PDB entry 9FAX | electron microscopy, 2.90 A resolution | chains D and C of the 10 polymer chains in the assembly

[Chain D]
Protein: Gamma-aminobutyric acid receptor subunit beta-3
Source organism: Homo sapiens
Reference sequence: P28472 (GBRB3_HUMAN); residues 9-447 here correspond to UniProt positions 34-472 (UniProt number = residue number + 25)
Chain sequence (439 residues; numbered 9 to 447; the number before each row is that of its first residue):
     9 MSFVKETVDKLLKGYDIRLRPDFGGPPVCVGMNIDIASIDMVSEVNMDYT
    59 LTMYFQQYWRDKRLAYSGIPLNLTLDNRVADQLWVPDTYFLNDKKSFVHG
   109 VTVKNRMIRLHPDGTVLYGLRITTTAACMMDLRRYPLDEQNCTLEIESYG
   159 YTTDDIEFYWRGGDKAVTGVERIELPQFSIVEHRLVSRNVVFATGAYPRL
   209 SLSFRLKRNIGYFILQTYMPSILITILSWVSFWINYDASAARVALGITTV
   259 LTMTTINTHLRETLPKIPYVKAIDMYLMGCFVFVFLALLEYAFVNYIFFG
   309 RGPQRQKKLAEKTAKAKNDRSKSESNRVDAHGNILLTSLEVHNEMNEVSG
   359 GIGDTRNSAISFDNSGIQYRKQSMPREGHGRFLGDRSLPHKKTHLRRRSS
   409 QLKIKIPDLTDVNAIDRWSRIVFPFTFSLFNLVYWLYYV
Disordered / not traced: 310-418
Cystine bridges: C136-C150
Glycans and other covalent adducts: N-acetylglucosamine (NAG) linked to N80
Ligand contacts:
  - phosphatidylglycerol (PGW; (1R)-2-{[(S)-{[(2S)-2,3-dihydroxypropyl]oxy}(hydroxy)phosphoryl]oxy}-1-[(hexadecanoyloxy)methyl]ethyl (9Z)-octadec-9-enoate): N217, I218, G219, I222, L223, Y226, M227, I230, L231, W443, V447
  - hexadecane (R16): V278, V290, F293
Curated features (UniProtKB/Swiss-Prot):
  - binding site (benzamidine): D95 to Y97, E155 to Y157, F200
  - binding site (4-aminobutanoate): Y97, E155, Y157, T202
  - binding site (histamine): Y97, S156, Y157, T202
  - glycosylation (N-linked (GlcNAc...) asparagine): N80, N149

[Chain C]
Protein: Isoform 2 of Gamma-aminobutyric acid receptor subunit gamma-2
Source organism: Homo sapiens
Reference sequence: P18507 (GBRG2_HUMAN), isoform P18507-1; residues 25-428 here correspond to UniProt positions 64-467 (UniProt number = residue number + 39)
Chain sequence (405 residues; numbered 25 to 429; the number before each row is that of its first residue):
    25 GDVTVILNNLLEGYDNKLRPDIGVKPTLIHTDMYVNSIGPVNAINMEYTI
    75 DIFFAQTWYDRRLKFNSTIKVLRLNSNMVGKIWIPDTFFRNSKKADAHWI
   125 TTPNRMLRIWNDGRVLYTLRLTIDAECQLQLHNFPMDEHSCPLEFSSYGY
   175 PREEIVYQWKRSSVEVGDTRSWRLYQFSFVGLRNTTEVVKTTSGDYVVMS
   225 VYFDLSRRMGYFTIQTYIPCTLIVVLSWVSFWINKDAVPARTSLGITTVL
   275 TMTTLSTIARKSLPKVSYVTAMDLFVSVCFIFVFSALVEYGTLHYFVSNR
   325 KPSKDKDKKKKNPAPTIDIRPRSATIQMNNATHLQERDEEYGYECLDGKD
   375 CASFFCCFEDCRTGAWRHGRIHIRIAKMDSYARIFFPTAFCLFNLVYWVS
   425 YLYLG
Disordered / not traced: 25, 325-368, 386-395
Cystine bridges: C151-C165
Glycans and other covalent adducts: N-acetylglucosamine (NAG) linked to N208
Modified / non-standard residues: C380 (S-palmitoyl-L-cysteine; P1L); C381 (S-palmitoyl-L-cysteine; P1L); C385 (S-palmitoyl-L-cysteine; P1L)
Construct notes: expression tag (429)
Ligand contacts:
  - phosphatidylglycerol (PGW; (1R)-2-{[(S)-{[(2S)-2,3-dihydroxypropyl]oxy}(hydroxy)phosphoryl]oxy}-1-[(hexadecanoyloxy)methyl]ethyl (9Z)-octadec-9-enoate), molecule 1: S291, Y292, V302, I305, F306, F308, S309
  - phosphatidylglycerol (PGW), molecule 2: T412, L416, L419
  - 1,2-dilauroyl-sn-glycero-3-phosphate (PX2): G315, T316, Y319, F320
  - hexadecane (R16), molecule 1: M233, T237, Y241, I242, T245, W252, F414, C415, N418, W422, L426
  - hexadecane (R16), molecule 2: G234, I238, I242
Curated features (UniProtKB/Swiss-Prot):
  - glycosylation (N-linked (GlcNAc...) asparagine): N90, N208

[How chain D and chain C interact]
Pairs across the interface - 86 pairs, chain D then chain C:
  D24(D) - T28(C)  hydrogen bond
  R26(D) - T28(C)
  R26(D) - L31(C)
  R26(D) - N99(C)
  R26(D) - M102(C)
  L27(D) - V27(C)  hydrophobic
  F31(D) - V27(C)  hydrophobic
  V53(D) - Y199(C)  hydrogen bond (backbone-side chain)
  M55(D) - R197(C)
  M55(D) - Y199(C)  hydrophobic
  F63(D) - T125(C)
  D95(D) - R97(C)  salt bridge
  D95(D) - T126(C)
  T96(D) - T125(C)  hydrogen bond (backbone-side chain)
  T96(D) - T126(C)
  Y97(D) - F77(C)
  Y97(D) - I124(C)
  Y97(D) - N128(C)
  Y97(D) - R144(C)
  F98(D) - R144(C)  hydrogen bond (backbone-side chain)
  L99(D) - R144(C)
  D101(D) - R144(C)  hydrogen bond (backbone-side chain)
  K102(D) - H122(C)
  K102(D) - R197(C)
  S104(D) - I124(C)
  F105(D) - I124(C)
  V106(D) - I124(C)  hydrophobic
  I130(D) - I124(C)  hydrophobic
  A135(D) - R197(C)
  M137(D) - R194(C)
  M137(D) - S195(C)
  M137(D) - W196(C)
  Y157(D) - F77(C)
  Y157(D) - N128(C)
  Y157(D) - R129(C)
  Y157(D) - M130(C)  hydrophobic
  Y157(D) - T142(C)
  Y157(D) - L143(C)
  Y157(D) - R144(C)  hydrogen bond (side chain-backbone)
  G158(D) - M130(C)
  S247(D) - I257(C)
  S247(D) - A261(C)
  S247(D) - A264(C)
  A248(D) - A264(C)
  V251(D) - A264(C)
  V251(D) - L268(C)  hydrophobic
  I255(D) - L268(C)  hydrophobic
  I255(D) - T271(C)
  I255(D) - T272(C)
  V258(D) - I247(C)  hydrophobic
  L259(D) - T271(C)
  L259(D) - L274(C)  hydrophobic
  L259(D) - T275(C)
  T262(D) - T275(C)
  T262(D) - L279(C)
  T266(D) - T278(C)
  T266(D) - I282(C)
  R269(D) - Q239(C)  hydrogen bond
  E270(D) - K285(C)
  I275(D) - Y199(C)  hydrophobic
  P276(D) - Y199(C)
  P276(D) - Q200(C)
  P276(D) - Y235(C)  hydrophobic
  P276(D) - F236(C)  hydrophobic
  P276(D) - S286(C)
  Y277(D) - Y199(C)  hydrophobic
  Y277(D) - R232(C)
  Y277(D) - Y235(C)
  V278(D) - I238(C)  hydrophobic
  D282(D) - Y235(C)
  D282(D) - I238(C)
  M286(D) - I238(C)
  M286(D) - I242(C)  hydrophobic
  M286(D) - P243(C)  hydrophobic
  F289(D) - L246(C)  hydrophobic
  F293(D) - L246(C)
  F293(D) - L250(C)  hydrophobic
  L296(D) - L250(C)  hydrophobic
  L297(D) - V253(C)  hydrophobic
  Y299(D) - I257(C)  hydrophobic
  A300(D) - V253(C)  hydrophobic
  N303(D) - I257(C)
  N303(D) - N258(C)  hydrogen bond (side chain-backbone)
  Y304(D) - W256(C)  hydrophobic
  Y304(D) - R407(C)
  F307(D) - N258(C)
Interface residues without a listed pair, chain D (52 interface residues in all): N54, P94, Y159, K279, V290
Interface residues without a listed pair, chain C (55 interface residues in all): N32, T146, V249, P263, S267

[Overview]
The interface between chain D and chain C involves 52 residues on one side and 55 on the other, with 8
hydrogen bonds and 1 salt bridge. Among the polar pairs are D95(D)-R97(C), D24(D)-T28(C) and V53(D)-Y199(C).
Here chain D is Gamma-aminobutyric acid receptor subunit beta-3 and chain C is Isoform 2 of Gamma-aminobutyric
acid receptor subunit gamma-2, both from Homo sapiens. Entry 9FAX (CryoEM structure of human full-length
beta3gamma2 GABA(A) receptor in complex with Megabody25, doubly occupied GARLH4 and ...) was determined by
electron microscopy.
